4MP7 - chain A; structure by X-ray diffraction, 1.80 A resolution.

Chain A:
Molecule: [Pyruvate dehydrogenase [lipoamide]] kinase isozyme 2, mitochondrial
Source organism: Homo sapiens
Notes: EC 2.7.11.2
UniProtKB: Q15119 (PDK2_HUMAN); residues 9-407 here = UniProt positions 9-407
Chain sequence (400 residues; numbered 8 to 407; the number before each row is that of its first residue):
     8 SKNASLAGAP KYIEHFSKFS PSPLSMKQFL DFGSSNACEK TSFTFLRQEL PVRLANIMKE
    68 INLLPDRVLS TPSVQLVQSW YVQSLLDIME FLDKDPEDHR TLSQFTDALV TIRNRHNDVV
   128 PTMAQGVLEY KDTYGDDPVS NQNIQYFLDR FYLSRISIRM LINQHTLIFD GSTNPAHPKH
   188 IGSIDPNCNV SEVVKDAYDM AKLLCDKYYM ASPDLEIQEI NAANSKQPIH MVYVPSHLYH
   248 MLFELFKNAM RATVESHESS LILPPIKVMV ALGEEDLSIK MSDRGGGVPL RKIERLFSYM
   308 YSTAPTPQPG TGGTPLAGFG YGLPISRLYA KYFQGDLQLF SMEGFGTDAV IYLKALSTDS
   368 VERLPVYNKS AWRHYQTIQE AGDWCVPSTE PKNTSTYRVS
Not modelled in the structure: 8-11, 178-181, 311-326, 395-407
Construct notes: expression tag (8)
Residues lining bound ligands: PA7 (PFT; 4-(1,3-dihydro-2H-isoindol-2-ylcarbonyl)benzene-1,3-diol): Leu-252, Asn-255, Ala-256, Arg-258, Ala-259, Glu-262, Asp-290, Gly-292, Gly-294, Val-295, Leu-303, Leu-330, Leu-346, Ser-348, Thr-354, Ala-356
Swiss-Prot annotation at these positions:
  - binding site (ATP): Glu-251 to Arg-258, Asp-290, Ser-309, Thr-310, Gly-325 to Leu-330
  - modified residue: Tyr-215 (Phosphotyrosine), Tyr-216 (Phosphotyrosine), Lys-376 (N6-succinyllysine)
  - natural variant: Gly-342 (G342R: In a glioblastoma multiforme sample)
Reported in the primary citation:
  - binding site for PA7: Leu-252, Asp-290, Gly-294, Thr-354

Overview:
Chain A binds PA7. Curated annotation (UniProt) lists 17 ATP-binding residues. From the paper: a binding site
for PA7 at Leu-252, Asp-290 and Gly-294 among others.
Chain A is [Pyruvate dehydrogenase [lipoamide]] kinase isozyme 2, mitochondrial (Homo sapiens); the structure,
Crystal structure of pyruvate dehydrogenase kinase isoform 2 in complex with inhibitor PA7, was determined by
X-ray diffraction, deposited together with 4MP2, 4MPC and 4MPN.
